PDB entry 6PPQ | X-ray diffraction, 1.81 A resolution | chains A and B of the 8 polymer chains in the assembly

== Chain A ==
Name: U6 snRNA-associated Sm-like protein LSm1
Organism: Schizosaccharomyces pombe (strain 972 / ATCC 24843)
Reference sequence: P87173 (LSM1_SCHPO); residues 1-84 here = UniProt positions 1-84
Sequence (86 residues; row label = number of the first residue in the row; numbers below 1 keep their minus sign (Gly-1 is residue -1)):
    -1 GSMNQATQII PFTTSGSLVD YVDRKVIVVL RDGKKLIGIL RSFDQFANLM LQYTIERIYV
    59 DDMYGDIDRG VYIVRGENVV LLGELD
Disordered / not traced: -1 to 14, 84
Construct notes: expression tag (-1 to 0)

== Chain B ==
Name: U6 snRNA-associated Sm-like protein LSm2
Organism: Schizosaccharomyces pombe (strain 972 / ATCC 24843)
Reference sequence: O94408 (LSM2_SCHPO); residue numbers follow UniProt; this construct covers 1-96
Sequence (96 residues; numbered 1 to 96; the number before each row is that of its first residue):
     1 MLFYSFFKTL IDTEVTVELK NDMSIRGILK SVDQFLNVKL ENISVVDASK YPHMAAVKDL
    61 FIRGSVVRYV HMSSAYVDTI LLADACRRDL ANNKRQ
Disordered / not traced: 94-96

== Interface between chain A and chain B ==
Contacting residue pairs - 35 pairs, chain A then chain B:
  Ser15(A) with Lys39(B), hydrogen bond (backbone-side chain)
  Leu16(A) with Phe61(B), hydrophobic
  Asp18(A) with Lys39(B), salt bridge
  Tyr19(A) with Asp59(B); Leu60(B); Phe61(B)
  Ile25(A) with His53(B); Val57(B), hydrophobic
  Val27(A) with His53(B)
  Lys33(A) with His53(B)
  Gln43(A) with Phe35(B)
  Phe44(A) with Arg63(B), hydrogen bond (backbone-side chain)
  Ala45(A) with Arg63(B)
  Tyr57(A) with Pro52(B), hydrophobic; His53(B)
  Asp59(A) with Pro52(B)
  Gly74(A) with Arg63(B), hydrogen bond (backbone-side chain)
  Glu75(A) with Arg63(B)
  Val77(A) with Arg63(B); Val66(B)
  Val78(A) with Leu19(B), hydrophobic; Asn21(B); Ile62(B); Arg63(B); Val66(B)
  Leu79(A) with Met23(B), hydrophobic; Ile25(B), hydrophobic; Phe61(B)
  Leu80(A) with Leu60(B); Phe61(B), hydrogen bond (backbone-backbone)
  Gly81(A) with Val57(B); Asp59(B)
  Glu82(A) with Asp59(B), hydrogen bond (backbone-backbone)
  Leu83(A) with Ala56(B); Val57(B), hydrophobic
Other interface residues (no listed pair), chain A (22 interface residues in all): Asp60
Other interface residues (no listed pair), chain B (18 interface residues in all): Met54, Lys58

== In short ==
Chain A and chain B form an interface of 22 and 18 residues respectively, with 5 hydrogen bonds and 1 salt
bridge. Polar contacts include Asp18(A)-Lys39(B), Ser15(A)-Lys39(B) and Phe44(A)-Arg63(B).
Chain A is U6 snRNA-associated Sm-like protein LSm1 and chain B is U6 snRNA-associated Sm-like protein LSm2,
both from Schizosaccharomyces pombe (strain 972 / ATCC 24843); the structure, Structure of S. pombe Lsm1-7
with RNA, polyuridine with 3' adenosine, was determined by X-ray diffraction (same publication as 6PPN, 6PPP
and 6PPV).
